8WCW - chains A and B; structure by electron microscopy, 3.11 A resolution.

[Chain A]
Protein: Transmembrane ATP-binding protein ABC transporter
Source organism: Mycolicibacterium smegmatis MC2 155
UniProt: I7FIY9 (I7FIY9_MYCS2); residue numbers follow UniProt; this construct covers 1-578
Sequence (584 residues; numbered -5 to 578; the number before each row is that of its first residue; numbers below 1 keep their minus sign (Ser-5 is residue -5)):
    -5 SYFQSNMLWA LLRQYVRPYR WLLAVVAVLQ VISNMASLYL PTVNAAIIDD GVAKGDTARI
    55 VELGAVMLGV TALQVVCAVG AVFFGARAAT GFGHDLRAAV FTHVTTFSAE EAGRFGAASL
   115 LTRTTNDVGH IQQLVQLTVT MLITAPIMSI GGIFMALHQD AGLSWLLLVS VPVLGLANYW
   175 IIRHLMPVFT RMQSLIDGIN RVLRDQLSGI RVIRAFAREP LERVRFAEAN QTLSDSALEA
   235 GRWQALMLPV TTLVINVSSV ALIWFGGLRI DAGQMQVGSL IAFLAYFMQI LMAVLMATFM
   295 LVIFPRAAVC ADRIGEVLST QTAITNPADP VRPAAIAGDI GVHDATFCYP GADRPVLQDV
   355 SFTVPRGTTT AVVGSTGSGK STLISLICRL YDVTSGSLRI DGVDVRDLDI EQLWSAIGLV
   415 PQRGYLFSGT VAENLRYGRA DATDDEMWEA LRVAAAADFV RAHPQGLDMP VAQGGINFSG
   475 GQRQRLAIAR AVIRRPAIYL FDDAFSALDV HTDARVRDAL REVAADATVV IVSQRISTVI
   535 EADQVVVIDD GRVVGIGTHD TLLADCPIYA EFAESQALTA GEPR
Not modelled in the structure: -5 to -2, 572-578
Construct notes: expression tag (-5 to 0)
From the paper describing this entry:
  - mutagenesis - D497N: unchanged catalytic activity
  - catalytic residues: Asp497 (proposed by the authors, not directly observed)

[Chain B]
Protein: ABC transporter transmembrane region
Source organism: Mycolicibacterium smegmatis MC2 155
UniProt: I7GDB1 (I7GDB1_MYCS2); residues 1-625 here correspond to UniProt positions 6-630 (UniProt number = residue number + 5)
Sequence (643 residues; numbered 1 to 643; the number before each row is that of its first residue):
     1 MRRGALPQAP LERTRDFKGS AIRLARRLLP QRALTLAVIL LGVGGIAIGV IGPRILGHAT
    61 DLLFNGVIGR ELPAGLTKEQ AVEAARARGD GTFADLLSGM DIVPGQGVDF GAVGRTLALA
   121 LGLYLVAALL VWVQARLLNV TVQRTMVALR AEVQEKIHRL PLSYFDSRQR GEVLSRVTND
   181 VDNIQNSVSM TISQLLTSVL TVFAVLVMML TISPLLTLFT VVTVPASLWV TRWITRRSQP
   241 LFVAQWRNTG RLAAHLEETY SGFTIVKTFG HREAAAGKFA ELNSETQQSS FGAQFFSGLV
   301 SPATMFIGNL SYVAVAVVGG LQVATGQITL GSIQAFIQYV RQFNQPLTQV AGMYNTLQSG
   361 IASAERVFDL LDTEEESADS PRRADVRTGR VEFEHVSFSY VPGTPVIEDL SLVAEPGSTV
   421 AIVGPTGAGK TTLVNLLMRF YDVDSGRITI DGVDIASVSR ESLRASIGMV LQDTWLFAGT
   481 IYDNIAYGRP DADEDEVIEA ATAAYVDRFV HTLPNGYDTR VDDDGGAISA GEKQLITIAR
   541 AVLARPKLLV LDEATSSVDT RTELLIAHAM AELRRDRTSF IIAHRLSTIR DADLILVMDS
   601 GRIIERGTHE ELLARHGRYW EMTRVHLGGI KAFHHHHHHH HHH
Not modelled in the structure: 1-8, 625-643
Construct notes: linker (626-633); expression tag (634-643)
From the paper describing this entry:
  - catalytic residues: Glu553, His584 (by similarity / conservation)
  - mutagenesis - E553Q: decreased catalytic activity
  - conformationally variable residues (loop rearrangement, side-chain flip): Asp522 to Ser529, Asp552 to Asp559, His584
  - contacts within the chain: Pro10-Trp246, Glu553-Arg585, Glu553-Thr588

[Chain A / chain B interface]
Contacting residue pairs - 183 pairs, chain A then chain B:
  Leu34(A) - Asn309(B)
  Pro35(A) - Tyr312(B)
  Pro35(A) - Arg341(B)
  Asn38(A) - Tyr312(B)
  Asn38(A) - Ala316(B)
  Asn38(A) - Ile337(B)
  Ile42(A) - Leu330(B)  hydrophobic
  Val46(A) - Phe64(B)
  Val46(A) - Leu96(B)  hydrophobic
  Val46(A) - Val323(B)  hydrophobic
  Val46(A) - Ala324(B)  hydrophobic
  Ala47(A) - Ile68(B)
  Ala47(A) - Phe93(B)
  Gly49(A) - Thr92(B)
  Thr51(A) - Leu321(B)
  Ile54(A) - Val317(B)
  Ile54(A) - Gly320(B)
  Gly58(A) - Val317(B)
  Met61(A) - Tyr312(B)  hydrophobic
  Met61(A) - Val313(B)  hydrophobic
  Leu62(A) - Leu310(B)  hydrophobic
  Thr65(A) - Phe306(B)
  Thr65(A) - Asn309(B)
  Gln68(A) - Met305(B)
  Gln68(A) - Asn309(B)  hydrogen bond
  Val69(A) - Phe306(B)  hydrophobic
  Val73(A) - Leu299(B)  hydrophobic
  Val76(A) - Phe295(B)  hydrophobic
  Val76(A) - Gly298(B)
  Val76(A) - Leu299(B)
  Phe77(A) - Phe291(B)  hydrophobic
  Phe77(A) - Phe295(B)  hydrophobic
  Ala80(A) - Phe291(B)  hydrophobic
  Arg81(A) - Gln287(B)
  Arg81(A) - Phe291(B)
  Thr84(A) - Phe291(B)
  Thr84(A) - Gln294(B)
  His88(A) - Asn283(B)  hydrogen bond (backbone-side chain)
  His88(A) - Gln287(B)
  Arg91(A) - Leu252(B)
  Arg91(A) - Phe279(B)
  Arg91(A) - Asn283(B)  hydrogen bond
  Arg91(A) - Thr286(B)
  Ala92(A) - Asn283(B)
  Phe95(A) - Leu256(B)  hydrophobic
  Phe95(A) - Thr259(B)
  Phe95(A) - Tyr260(B)
  Phe95(A) - Phe279(B)  hydrophobic
  Val98(A) - Tyr260(B)  hydrophobic
  Val98(A) - Phe263(B)
  Thr99(A) - Phe263(B)
  Thr99(A) - Arg272(B)  hydrogen bond (backbone-side chain)
  Phe101(A) - Lys267(B)  hydrogen bond (backbone-side chain)
  Ser102(A) - Lys267(B)
  Ala111(A) - Tyr260(B)
  Ala111(A) - Ser261(B)
  Leu114(A) - Tyr260(B)
  Leu115(A) - Ala253(B)
  Leu115(A) - Leu256(B)  hydrophobic
  Leu115(A) - Glu257(B)
  Leu115(A) - Tyr260(B)
  Thr118(A) - Leu256(B)
  Thr118(A) - Tyr260(B)
  Thr119(A) - Leu256(B)
  Gln126(A) - Gln294(B)
  Gln130(A) - Gln294(B)
  Asn194(A) - Thr178(B)
  Arg195(A) - Ala478(B)
  Arg195(A) - Asp523(B)  salt bridge
  Arg198(A) - Leu174(B)
  Asp199(A) - Trp475(B)  hydrogen bond (backbone-side chain)
  Asp199(A) - Ala478(B)
  Gln200(A) - Gln154(B)  hydrogen bond
  Gln200(A) - His158(B)
  Leu201(A) - Ile157(B)  hydrophobic
  Leu201(A) - Phe165(B)  hydrophobic
  Leu201(A) - Leu174(B)  hydrophobic
  Leu201(A) - Val177(B)  hydrophobic
  Ser202(A) - Trp475(B)
  Gly203(A) - Trp475(B)
  Ile204(A) - Leu162(B)  hydrophobic
  Arg205(A) - Leu162(B)
  Arg205(A) - Asp166(B)  salt bridge
  Arg205(A) - Asn435(B)  hydrogen bond
  Arg205(A) - Phe440(B)
  Val206(A) - Trp475(B)  hydrophobic
  Val206(A) - Arg540(B)
  Ile207(A) - Trp475(B)  hydrophobic
  Ile207(A) - Tyr487(B)
  Arg208(A) - Ile157(B)  hydrogen bond (side chain-backbone)
  Arg208(A) - Leu160(B)  hydrogen bond (side chain-backbone)
  Arg208(A) - Leu162(B)
  Arg208(A) - Phe165(B)
  Arg208(A) - Glu376(B)  salt bridge
  Arg208(A) - Phe440(B)
  Arg208(A) - Arg464(B)
  Ala209(A) - Met438(B)  hydrophobic
  Ala209(A) - Met469(B)  hydrophobic
  Arg212(A) - Tyr487(B)  hydrogen bond (side chain-backbone)
  Arg212(A) - Gly488(B)  hydrogen bond (side chain-backbone)
  Arg212(A) - Pro490(B)
  Glu213(A) - His158(B)
  Leu215(A) - Tyr487(B)  hydrophobic
  Leu215(A) - Pro490(B)  hydrophobic
  Glu216(A) - Tyr487(B)  hydrogen bond
  Arg217(A) - Glu155(B)
  Arg217(A) - His158(B)
  Arg219(A) - Phe477(B)
  Phe220(A) - Arg150(B)
  Phe220(A) - Gln154(B)
  Asn224(A) - Val147(B)  hydrogen bond (side chain-backbone)
  Asn224(A) - Arg150(B)
  Gln225(A) - Val147(B)
  Leu227(A) - Arg150(B)
  Ser228(A) - Val147(B)
  Ala231(A) - Gln143(B)
  Leu232(A) - Asn139(B)
  Leu232(A) - Gln143(B)
  Gly235(A) - Asn139(B)
  Arg236(A) - Arg136(B)
  Ala239(A) - Trp132(B)
  Ala239(A) - Ala135(B)  hydrophobic
  Ala239(A) - Arg136(B)
  Leu240(A) - Trp132(B)
  Pro243(A) - Val131(B)  hydrophobic
  Pro243(A) - Trp132(B)
  Leu247(A) - Leu125(B)  hydrophobic
  Asn250(A) - Tyr124(B)
  Val251(A) - Leu121(B)  hydrophobic
  Val254(A) - Leu117(B)  hydrophobic
  Val254(A) - Tyr124(B)  hydrophobic
  Ile257(A) - Ala59(B)  hydrophobic
  Ile257(A) - Thr60(B)
  Ile257(A) - Leu117(B)  hydrophobic
  Trp258(A) - Leu117(B)  hydrophobic
  Gly261(A) - Leu63(B)
  Gly261(A) - Phe110(B)
  Leu262(A) - Phe110(B)  hydrophobic
  Ile264(A) - Val67(B)  hydrophobic
  Asp265(A) - Arg70(B)  salt bridge
  Asp265(A) - Val108(B)
  Asp265(A) - Phe110(B)
  Val271(A) - Thr60(B)
  Val271(A) - Leu330(B)  hydrophobic
  Leu274(A) - Leu63(B)  hydrophobic
  Ile275(A) - Gln334(B)
  Leu278(A) - Gln334(B)
  Leu278(A) - Gln338(B)
  Ala279(A) - Arg341(B)
  Gln283(A) - Arg341(B)
  Thr370(A) - Val558(B)
  Thr370(A) - Asp559(B)
  Thr370(A) - Arg561(B)  hydrogen bond (backbone-side chain)
  Leu384(A) - Thr264(B)
  Leu384(A) - Lys267(B)
  Trp408(A) - Lys267(B)
  Trp408(A) - Thr268(B)
  Leu413(A) - Thr264(B)
  Leu413(A) - Phe269(B)
  Pro415(A) - Ile265(B)  hydrophobic
  Arg417(A) - Ser261(B)  hydrogen bond (side chain-backbone)
  Arg417(A) - Gly262(B)
  Arg417(A) - Thr264(B)
  Arg417(A) - Ile265(B)
  Tyr419(A) - Glu257(B)
  Tyr419(A) - Glu258(B)
  Tyr419(A) - Ser261(B)
  Tyr419(A) - Gly262(B)
  Tyr419(A) - Ile265(B)  hydrophobic
  Phe421(A) - Glu258(B)
  Phe421(A) - Gly262(B)
  Phe421(A) - Ile265(B)  hydrophobic
  Phe421(A) - Val266(B)  hydrophobic
  Ser422(A) - Glu258(B)
  Tyr431(A) - His271(B)
  Gln467(A) - Glu257(B)
  Gln467(A) - Glu258(B)  hydrogen bond
  Arg484(A) - Ile265(B)
  Arg488(A) - Thr268(B)
  Arg488(A) - Phe269(B)
  Val504(A) - Arg624(B)
  His505(A) - Arg624(B)  hydrogen bond
  Gln528(A) - Thr560(B)
Other interface residues (no listed pair), chain A (118 interface residues in all): Lys48, Ala72, Ala83, Thr100, Ala103, Ile193, Leu197, Phe210, Ala211, Ser253, Gly267, Glu405, Ile411, Gln416, Asp503, Phe566, Ser569, Gln570
Other interface residues (no listed pair), chain B (121 interface residues in all): Leu56, Gly114, Ala120, Ala128, Val140, Ala151, Arg159, Pro161, Val173, Ala254, Ala275, Ala276, Ser284, Ser290, Pro302, Tyr441, Glu461, Leu471, Arg489, Ala544, Ser557, Glu621, Met622

[Overview]
118 residues of chain A and 121 residues of chain B are in contact; the contacts include 18 hydrogen bonds and
4 salt bridges. Polar contacts include Arg195(A)-Asp523(B), Arg205(A)-Asp166(B) and Arg208(A)-Glu376(B). The
paper reports catalytic residues Asp497(A) and Glu553(B) among others; E553Q of chain B reduces catalytic
activity.
Chain A is Transmembrane ATP-binding protein ABC transporter and chain B is ABC transporter transmembrane
region, both from Mycolicibacterium smegmatis MC2 155; the structure, Cryo-EM structure of MsRv1273c/72c from
Mycobacterium smegmatis in the IFapo state, was determined by electron microscopy together with 8WCX, 8XSR,
8XSS, 8XST, 9IQE, 9IQF, 9IQG and 9KWI from the same study.
